Entry 5B0O (X-ray diffraction, 3.00 A resolution); this record covers chains E and I of the 3 polymer chains in the assembly.

Chain E (and I):
Protein: Flagellar assembly protein FliH
Source organism: Salmonella typhimurium
Notes: chain I of this document is another copy of the same molecule, construct and numbering; everything in this record applies to it too
UniProtKB: P15934 (FLIH_SALTY); residues 99-235 here = UniProt positions 99-235
Sequence (140 residues; numbered 96 to 235; the number before each row is that of its first residue):
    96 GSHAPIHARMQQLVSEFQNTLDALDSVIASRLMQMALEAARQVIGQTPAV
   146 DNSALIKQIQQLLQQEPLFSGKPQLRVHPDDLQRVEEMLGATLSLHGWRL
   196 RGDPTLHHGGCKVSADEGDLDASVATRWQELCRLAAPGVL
Unresolved in the structure: 96-99, 235 (chain I: 96-99, 233-235)
Sequence notes: expression tag (96-98)
What the authors report for this chain:
  - mutagenesis - D117A, I123A: unchanged binding to FliI

Chain E / chain I interface:
Pairs across the interface (59):
  I101(E) - R179(I)
  R104(E) - H203(I)  hydrogen bond (side chain-backbone)
  R104(E) - G204(I)
  M105(E) - R179(I)
  M105(E) - M183(I)  hydrophobic
  Q107(E) - G204(I)
  L108(E) - D176(I)
  L108(E) - V180(I)  hydrophobic
  L108(E) - G204(I)
  V109(E) - I101(I)  hydrophobic
  V109(E) - R104(I)
  V109(E) - M105(I)  hydrophobic
  S110(E) - R104(I)
  E111(E) - G204(I)
  E111(E) - G205(I)
  F112(E) - M105(I)
  F112(E) - L108(I)  hydrophobic
  F112(E) - V109(I)  hydrophobic
  F112(E) - L170(I)  hydrophobic
  F112(E) - W193(I)  hydrophobic
  F112(E) - C206(I)  hydrophobic
  Q113(E) - R104(I)  hydrogen bond
  Q113(E) - L108(I)
  T115(E) - C206(I)  hydrogen bond (side chain-backbone)
  T115(E) - V208(I)
  L116(E) - F112(I)  hydrophobic
  L116(E) - V208(I)  hydrophobic
  L119(E) - V208(I)  hydrophobic
  I123(E) - F112(I)  hydrophobic
  I123(E) - L163(I)  hydrophobic
  I123(E) - F164(I)  hydrophobic
  R126(E) - E161(I)  salt bridge
  L127(E) - L127(I)
  L127(E) - F164(I)  hydrophobic
  M130(E) - L157(I)
  M130(E) - L158(I)  hydrophobic
  M130(E) - E161(I)
  M130(E) - F164(I)  hydrophobic
  A131(E) - L127(I)
  A131(E) - M130(I)  hydrophobic
  A131(E) - A131(I)
  A134(E) - A131(I)  hydrophobic
  A135(E) - A131(I)
  A135(E) - A134(I)  hydrophobic
  V138(E) - A135(I)  hydrophobic
  V138(E) - L150(I)  hydrophobic
  I139(E) - V138(I)  hydrophobic
  I139(E) - I139(I)  hydrophobic
  Q141(E) - Q153(I)
  D146(E) - Q141(I)  hydrogen bond (backbone-side chain)
  A149(E) - G140(I)
  A149(E) - Q141(I)
  G204(E) - I139(I)
  V219(E) - V138(I)
  V219(E) - I139(I)  hydrophobic
  R222(E) - V138(I)  hydrogen bond (side chain-backbone)
  R222(E) - I139(I)
  W223(E) - V138(I)  hydrophobic
  L226(E) - A134(I)  hydrophobic
Interface residues without a listed pair, chain E (37 interface residues in all): M128, L132, E133, T142, N147, S148, L150
Interface residues without a listed pair, chain I (40 interface residues in all): L119, I123, A144, V145, I154, V172, K207

In short:
The interface between chain E and chain I involves 37 residues on one side and 40 on the other; the contacts
include 5 hydrogen bonds and 1 salt bridge. Polar pairs include R126(E)-E161(I), R104(E)-H203(I) and
Q113(E)-R104(I). The paper reports that D117A and I123A of chain E leave binding to FliI unchanged.
Chain E and chain I are both Flagellar assembly protein FliH (Salmonella typhimurium); the structure,
Structure of the FliH-FliI complex, was determined by X-ray diffraction.
